PDB entry 6RFQ | electron microscopy, 3.30 A resolution | chains B and H of the 41 polymer chains in the assembly

== Chain B ==
Molecule: Subunit NUBM of NADH:Ubiquinone Oxidoreductase (Complex I)
Source organism: Yarrowia lipolytica
Notes: EC 1.6.99.3, 7.1.1.2
UniProt: Q9UUU2 (Q9UUU2_YARLL); residues 1-488 here = UniProt positions 1-488
Sequence (488 residues; numbered 1 to 488; the number before each row is that of its first residue):
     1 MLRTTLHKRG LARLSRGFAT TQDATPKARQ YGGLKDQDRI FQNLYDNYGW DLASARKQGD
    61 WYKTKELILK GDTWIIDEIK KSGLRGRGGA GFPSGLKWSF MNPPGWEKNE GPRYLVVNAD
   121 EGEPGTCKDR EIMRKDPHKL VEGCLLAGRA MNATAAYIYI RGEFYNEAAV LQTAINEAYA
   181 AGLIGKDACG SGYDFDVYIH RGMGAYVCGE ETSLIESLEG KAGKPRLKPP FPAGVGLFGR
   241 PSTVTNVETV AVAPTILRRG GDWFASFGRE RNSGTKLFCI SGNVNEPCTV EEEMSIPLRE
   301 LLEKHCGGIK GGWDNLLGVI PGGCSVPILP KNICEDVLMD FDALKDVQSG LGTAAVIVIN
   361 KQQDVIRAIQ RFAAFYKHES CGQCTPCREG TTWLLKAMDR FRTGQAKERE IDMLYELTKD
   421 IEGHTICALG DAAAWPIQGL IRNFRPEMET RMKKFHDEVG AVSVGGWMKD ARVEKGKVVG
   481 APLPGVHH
Disordered / not traced: 1-28, 470-488
Bound ions: 4Fe-4S cluster Fe: Cys-381, Cys-384, Cys-387, Cys-427
Residues lining bound ligands:
  - FMN (flavin mononucleotide): Gly-86, Arg-87, Gly-88, Gly-89, Ala-90, Lys-97, Asn-118, Asp-120, Glu-121, Gly-122, Glu-123, Tyr-206, Gly-209, Glu-210, Glu-211, Val-244, Thr-245, Asn-246, Thr-249, Cys-427, Ala-428, Leu-429
  - 4Fe-4S cluster (SF4): Val-207, Pro-225, Ser-380, Cys-381, Gly-382, Gln-383, Cys-384, Cys-387, Arg-388, Thr-425, Ile-426, Cys-427, Leu-429, Gly-430

== Chain H ==
Molecule: Subunit NUHM of NADH:Ubiquinone Oxidoreductase (Complex I)
Source organism: Yarrowia lipolytica
Notes: EC 1.6.99.3
UniProt: Q9UUT9 (Q9UUT9_YARLL); residues 1-243 here = UniProt positions 1-243
Sequence (243 residues; numbered 1 to 243; the number before each row is that of its first residue):
     1 MLRLIRPRLA ALARPTTRAP QALNARTHIV SVHRNTENNN PSIPFEFSPE NMKRAEEVIA
    61 KYPPQYKKAA VMPLLDIGQR QLGYTSISVM NYVAKLLEMP PMRVYEVATF YTMYNRTPMG
   121 RYHLQICTTT PCQLCGSDGI MEAVQNTLNI KPGETTKDNL FTLSEVECLG ACVNAPMMAI
   181 NDDYYEDLTP EGTVKLLEDC KAGKMPTPGP ENHVRRDCEP ASGQKVLLSK EPHNVADFLQ
   241 EGI
Disordered / not traced: 1-27, 243
Bound ions: 2Fe-2S cluster Fe: Cys-127, Cys-132, Cys-168, Cys-172
Residues lining bound ligands: 2Fe-2S cluster (FES): Cys-127, Thr-129, Pro-131, Cys-132, Cys-168, Leu-169, Gly-170, Ala-171, Cys-172, Met-177

== Chain B / chain H interface ==
Pairs across the interface (129):
  Asp-36(B) with Leu-227(H); Ser-229(H); His-233(H)
  Gln-37(B) with His-233(H), hydrogen bond (backbone-side chain)
  Arg-39(B) with Val-226(H); Leu-227(H)
  Gln-42(B) with Leu-227(H); His-233(H)
  Leu-44(B) with Cys-218(H)
  Tyr-45(B) with Arg-216(H), hydrogen bond (backbone-side chain); Glu-219(H); Gln-224(H); Val-226(H); Leu-227(H), hydrophobic
  Asp-46(B) with Arg-216(H)
  Asn-47(B) with Arg-216(H); Gln-224(H), hydrogen bond
  Tyr-48(B) with Ser-229(H), hydrogen bond (side chain-backbone); Glu-231(H), hydrogen bond (side chain-backbone); Pro-232(H)
  Lys-57(B) with Pro-232(H)
  Gln-58(B) with His-233(H)
  Gly-59(B) with Asn-234(H)
  Tyr-62(B) with Ala-236(H)
  Trp-74(B) with Gln-240(H); Gly-242(H)
  Glu-78(B) with Gln-240(H), hydrogen bond
  Gly-122(B) with Cys-168(H)
  Glu-123(B) with Cys-168(H); Cys-172(H)
  Pro-124(B) with Thr-129(H); Cys-168(H), hydrophobic; Cys-172(H)
  Gly-125(B) with Cys-172(H), hydrogen bond (backbone-side chain)
  Thr-126(B) with Gly-170(H); Cys-172(H)
  Cys-127(B) with Gly-170(H), hydrogen bond (side chain-backbone); Ala-171(H); Cys-172(H), hydrogen bond (side chain-backbone); Val-173(H), hydrogen bond (side chain-backbone)
  Arg-130(B) with Ala-171(H); Asn-174(H), hydrogen bond
  Glu-131(B) with Cys-218(H), hydrogen bond
  Arg-134(B) with Asp-217(H), salt bridge
  Lys-135(B) with Asp-217(H), salt bridge
  Tyr-157(B) with Lys-61(H), hydrogen bond (side chain-backbone); Tyr-62(H), hydrophobic
  Arg-161(B) with Cys-168(H), hydrogen bond (side chain-backbone)
  Glu-163(B) with Met-113(H); Gln-125(H); Leu-169(H); Tyr-184(H)
  Phe-164(B) with Leu-169(H); Tyr-184(H), hydrophobic
  Tyr-165(B) with Arg-80(H); Asp-182(H)
  Tyr-198(B) with Lys-61(H)
  Ile-199(B) with Lys-61(H)
  His-200(B) with Tyr-62(H), hydrogen bond; Met-72(H), hydrogen bond; Pro-73(H)
  Arg-201(B) with Met-72(H); Arg-80(H)
  Gly-202(B) with Met-72(H)
  Met-203(B) with Gln-79(H); Tyr-111(H); Thr-112(H); Met-113(H); Tyr-114(H)
  Gly-204(B) with Thr-112(H), hydrogen bond (backbone-side chain); Met-113(H)
  Ala-205(B) with Tyr-111(H), hydrophobic
  Val-207(B) with Phe-110(H), hydrophobic
  Ser-217(B) with Met-72(H); Tyr-111(H)
  Leu-218(B) with Ala-69(H)
  Glu-219(B) with Lys-68(H), hydrogen bond (backbone-side chain); Ala-69(H)
  Gly-220(B) with Ala-69(H); Val-71(H); Val-107(H)
  Lys-221(B) with Val-107(H); Tyr-111(H)
  Ala-222(B) with Val-107(H); Phe-110(H), hydrophobic
  Gly-223(B) with Phe-110(H); Tyr-111(H)
  Lys-224(B) with Phe-110(H)
  Phe-238(B) with Pro-63(H); Tyr-66(H); Ala-69(H), hydrophobic
  Leu-257(B) with Gln-240(H)
  Arg-258(B) with Val-235(H); Phe-238(H); Leu-239(H); Gln-240(H), hydrogen bond (backbone-backbone)
  Arg-259(B) with Phe-238(H); Gln-240(H)
  Gly-260(B) with Gln-240(H)
  Ser-281(B) with Pro-131(H); Cys-172(H), hydrogen bond (side chain-backbone); Val-173(H)
  Gly-282(B) with Cys-135(H), hydrogen bond (backbone-side chain)
  Glu-286(B) with Pro-220(H); Ser-222(H), hydrogen bond
  Pro-287(B) with Val-173(H); Arg-215(H), hydrogen bond (backbone-side chain)
  Cys-288(B) with Val-173(H); Pro-220(H), hydrophobic
  Thr-289(B) with Val-173(H); Cys-218(H)
  Ile-357(B) with Pro-131(H), hydrophobic; Leu-134(H), hydrophobic
  Val-358(B) with Leu-134(H)
  Gln-363(B) with Leu-134(H)
  Arg-367(B) with Gln-133(H), hydrogen bond
  Ala-368(B) with Thr-130(H), hydrogen bond (backbone-side chain)
  Arg-371(B) with Thr-128(H); Thr-129(H); Thr-130(H); Glu-167(H), salt bridge
  Phe-372(B) with Thr-130(H)
  Ala-374(B) with Glu-167(H)
  Phe-375(B) with Glu-167(H); Cys-168(H)
  His-378(B) with Thr-112(H); Glu-167(H), salt bridge
  Glu-379(B) with Glu-167(H)
  Cys-381(B) with Phe-110(H), hydrophobic
Interface residues without a listed pair, chain B (79 interface residues in all): Phe-41, Cys-208, Gly-261, Cys-279, Ile-280, Asn-283, Lys-304, His-305, Ile-359
Interface residues without a listed pair, chain H (65 interface residues in all): Ile-29, Asp-76, Glu-106, Ala-175, Glu-186, Ala-221, Lys-225, Leu-228, Lys-230

== Summary ==
79 residues of chain B face 65 of chain H across their interface; the contacts include 25 hydrogen bonds and 4
salt bridges. Polar contacts include Arg-134(B)/Asp-217(H), Lys-135(B)/Asp-217(H) and Arg-371(B)/Glu-167(H).
Bound to chain B: 4Fe-4S cluster and flavin mononucleotide. Bound to chain H: 2Fe-2S cluster.
Here chain B is Subunit NUBM of NADH:Ubiquinone Oxidoreductase (Complex I) and chain H is Subunit NUHM of
NADH:Ubiquinone Oxidoreductase (Complex I), both from Yarrowia lipolytica. Entry 6RFQ (Cryo-EM structure of a
respiratory complex I assembly intermediate with NDUFAF2) was determined by electron microscopy, deposited
together with 6RFR and 6RFS.
